Entry 6Q2S (electron microscopy, 3.80 A resolution); this record covers chains A and E of the 6 polymer chains in the assembly.

== Chain A ==
Protein: Ubiquitin-like protein SMT3, Artemin
Organism: Saccharomyces cerevisiae
Reference sequence: chimeric construct of Q12306, Q5T4W7: residues 9-106 from Q12306 (SMT3_YEAST) positions 1-98 (UniProt number = residue number - 8); residues 108-220 from Q5T4W7 positions 108-220 (same numbers)
Amino-acid sequence (235 residues; row label = number of the first residue in the row; numbers below 1 keep their minus sign (Met-14 is residue -14)):
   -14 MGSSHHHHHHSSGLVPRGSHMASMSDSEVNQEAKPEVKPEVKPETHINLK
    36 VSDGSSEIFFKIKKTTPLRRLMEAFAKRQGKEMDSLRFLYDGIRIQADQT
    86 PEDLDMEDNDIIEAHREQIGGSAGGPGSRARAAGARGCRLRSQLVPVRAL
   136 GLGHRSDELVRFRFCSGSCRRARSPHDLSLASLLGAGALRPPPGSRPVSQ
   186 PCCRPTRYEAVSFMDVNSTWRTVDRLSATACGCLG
Not modelled in the structure: -14 to 121, 220
Cystine bridges: Cys123-Cys188, Cys150-Cys216, Cys154-Cys218
Construct notes: initiating methionine (-14); expression tag (-13 to 8); linker (107)
Curated features (UniProtKB/Swiss-Prot):
  - modified residue: Ser10 (N-acetylserine), Ser12 (Phosphoserine)
  - cross-link: Gly106 (Glycyl lysine isopeptide (Gly-Lys) (interchain with K-? in acceptor proteins))
  - glycosylation: Asn202 (N-linked (GlcNAc...) asparagine)

== Chain E ==
Protein: Proto-oncogene tyrosine-protein kinase receptor Ret
Organism: Homo sapiens
Notes: EC 2.7.10.1
Reference sequence: P07949 (RET_HUMAN); residue numbers follow UniProt; this construct covers 29-635
Amino-acid sequence (617 residues; numbered 29 to 645; the number before each row is that of its first residue):
    29 LYFSRDAYWEKLYVDQAAGTPLLYVHALRDAPEEVPSFRLGQHLYGTYRT
    79 RLHENNWICIQEDTGLLYLNRSLDHSSWEKLSVRNHGFPLLTVYLKVFLS
   129 PTSLREGECQWPGCARVYFSFFNTSFPACSSLKPRELCFPETRPSFRIRE
   179 NRPPGTFHQFRLLPVQFLCPNISVAYRLLEGEGLPFRCAPDSLEVSTRWA
   229 LDREQREKYELVAVCTVHAGAREEVVMVPFPVTVYDEDDSAPTFPAGVDT
   279 ASAVVEFKRKEDTVVATLRVFDADVVPASGELVRRYTSTLLPGDTWAQQT
   329 FRVEHWPNETSVQANGSFVRATVHDYRLVLNRNLSISENRTMQLAVLVND
   379 SDFQGPGAGVLLLHFNVSVLPVSLHLPSTYSLSVSRRARRFAQIGKVCVE
   429 NCQAFSGINVQYKLHSSGANCSTLGVVTSAEDTSGILFVNDTKALRRPKC
   479 AELHYMVVATDQQTSRQAQAQLLVTVEGSYVAEEAGCPLSCAVSKRRLEC
   529 EECGGLGSPTGRCEWRQGDGKGITRNFSTCSPSTKTCPDGHCDVVETQDI
   579 NICPQDCLRGSIVGGHEPGEPRGIKAGYGTCNCFPEEEKCFCEPEDIQDP
   629 LCDELCRGTHHHHHHHH
Not modelled in the structure: 129-134, 208-210, 247-250, 380-387, 446-448, 623-645
Cystine bridges: Cys137-Cys142, Cys157-Cys197, Cys166-Cys243, Cys426-Cys430, Cys449-Cys478, Cys515-Cys531, Cys519-Cys541, Cys528-Cys558, Cys565-Cys581, Cys570-Cys585, Cys609-Cys620, Cys611-Cys618
Covalently attached groups: N-acetylglucosamine (NAG) linked to Asn98, Asn336, Asn361, Asn377, Asn394, Asn468
Construct notes: conflict His114 (Arg in P07949); expression tag (636-645)
Bound ions: Ca2+ site 1: Glu178, Asp230, Glu232, Asp267; Ca2+ site 2: Glu232, Asp264, Glu265, Asp267, Asp302; Ca2+ site 3: Asp266, Ser268, Asp300, Asp302, Tyr314, Asp378; Ca2+ site 4: Thr564, Cys565, Asp567, His569, Glu574
Curated features (UniProtKB/Swiss-Prot):
  - binding site (Ca(2+)): Glu178, Asn179, Asp230, Glu232, Asp264, Glu265, Asp266, Asp267, Ser268, Asp300, Asp302, Asp378, Thr564, Cys565, Asp567, His569, Glu574, Asp584
  - site: Arg587, Gly588 (Breakpoint for translocation to form the TRIM27/RET oncogene)
  - glycosylation (N-linked (GlcNAc...) asparagine): Asn98, Asn151, Asn199, Asn336, Asn343, Asn361, Asn367, Asn377, Asn394, Asn448, Asn468, Asn554
  - natural variant: Ser32 (S32L: In HSCR1), Leu40 (L40P: In HSCR1), Pro64 (P64L: In HSCR1), Arg77 (R77C: In HSCR1), Gly93 (G93S: In HSCR1; uncertain significance), His114 (R114H: this construct carries the variant), Cys142 (C142S: In HSCR1), Val145 (V145G: In HSCR1), Pro155 (P155L: In HSCR1), Cys157 (C157Y: In HSCR1; uncertain significance), Arg163 (R163Q: In a colorectal adenocarcinoma sample), Phe174 (F174S: In HSCR1), 41 further natural variant entries in UniProt
  - mutagenesis: Tyr36 (Y36S: Defects in maturation and processing), Tyr41 (Y41A: Defects in maturation and processing), Trp85 (W85A: Defects in maturation and processing)

== How chain A and chain E interact ==
Pairs across the interface (5; chain A residue first):
  Leu137(A) - Ile551(E)
  Leu137(A) - Gly592(E)
  Leu137(A) - Gly593(E)
  Leu137(A) - Tyr606(E)
  Gly138(A) - Tyr606(E)
Also at the interface, not in a pair above, chain A (4 interface residues in all): Gly136, Arg140
Also at the interface, not in a pair above, chain E (6 interface residues in all): Lys549, Gly550

== Overview ==
4 residues of chain A face 6 of chain E across their interface. N-acetylglucosamine is covalently linked to
Asn98(E), Asn336(E), Asn361(E), Asn377(E), Asn394(E) and Asn468(E). Curated annotation (UniProt) lists 18
Ca2+-binding residues and 3 mutagenesis sites on chain E.
Chain A is Ubiquitin-like protein SMT3, Artemin (Saccharomyces cerevisiae) and chain E is Proto-oncogene
tyrosine-protein kinase receptor Ret (Homo sapiens); the structure, Cryo-EM structure of RET/GFRa3/ARTN
extracellular complex. The 3D refinement was applied with C2 symmetry, was determined by electron microscopy,
deposited together with 6Q2J, 6Q2N, 6Q2O and 6Q2R.
